Entry 8DIS (electron microscopy, 2.62 A resolution); this record covers chains H and L of the 12 polymer chains in the assembly.

Chain H:
Name: CR6261 Fab heavy chain
Organism: Homo sapiens
Notes: antibody fragment or engineered binder
Sequence (251 residues; numbered -18 to 232; the number before each row is that of its first residue; numbers below 1 keep their minus sign (Met-18 is residue -18)):
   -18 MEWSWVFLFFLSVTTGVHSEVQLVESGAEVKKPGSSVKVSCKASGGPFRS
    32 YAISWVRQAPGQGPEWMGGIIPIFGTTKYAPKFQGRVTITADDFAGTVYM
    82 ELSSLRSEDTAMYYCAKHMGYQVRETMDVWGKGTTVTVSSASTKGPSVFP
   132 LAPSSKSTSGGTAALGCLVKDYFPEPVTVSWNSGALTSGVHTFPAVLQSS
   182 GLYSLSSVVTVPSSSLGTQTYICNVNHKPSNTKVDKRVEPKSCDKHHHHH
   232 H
Not modelled in the structure: -18 to 1, 121-232
Disulfides: Cys22-Cys96

Chain L:
Name: CR6261 Fab light chain
Organism: Homo sapiens
Notes: antibody fragment or engineered binder
Sequence (240 residues; row label = number of the first residue in the row; numbers below 1 keep their minus sign (Met-18 is residue -18)):
   -18 MEWSWVFLFFLSVTTGVHSQSVLTQPPSVSAAPGQKVTISCSGSSSNIGN
    32 DYVSWYQQLPGTAPKLLIYDNNKRPSGIPDRFSGSKSGTSATLGITGLQT
    82 GDEANYYCATWDRRPTAYVVFGGGTKLTVLGAAAGQPKAAPSVTLFPPSS
   132 EELQANKATLVCLISDFYPGAVTVAWKADSSPVKAGVETTTPSKQSNNKY
   182 AASSYLSLTPEQWKSHRSYSCQVTHEGSTVEKTVAPTECS
Not modelled in the structure: -18 to 2, 112-221
Disulfides: Cys22-Cys89

How chain H and chain L interact:
Residue-residue contacts - 20 pairs, chain H then chain L:
  Gln39(H) - Gln39(L)  hydrogen bond
  Gly44(H) - Tyr88(L)
  Trp47(H) - Tyr99(L)  hydrophobic
  Trp47(H) - Val100(L)
  Pro62(H) - Tyr99(L)
  Tyr95(H) - Ala44(L)  hydrophobic
  Val104(H) - Trp92(L)
  Arg105(H) - Trp92(L)
  Arg105(H) - Val100(L)
  Glu106(H) - Asp32(L)
  Glu106(H) - Ser35(L)
  Glu106(H) - Tyr37(L)  hydrogen bond (backbone-side chain)
  Glu106(H) - Trp92(L)
  Thr107(H) - Ser35(L)  hydrogen bond
  Thr107(H) - Tyr37(L)
  Thr107(H) - Leu47(L)
  Thr107(H) - Tyr50(L)
  Met108(H) - Tyr37(L)  hydrogen bond (backbone-side chain)
  Trp111(H) - Ala44(L)  hydrophobic
  Trp111(H) - Pro45(L)
Interface residues without a listed pair, chain H (17 interface residues in all): Gln43, Pro45, Lys59, Ala61, Asp109, Gly112
Interface residues without a listed pair, chain L (18 interface residues in all): Tyr33, Thr43, Ala90, Thr91, Thr97, Phe102

Summary:
17 residues of chain H and 18 residues of chain L are in contact; the contacts include 4 hydrogen bonds. Among
the polar pairs are Gln39(H)-Gln39(L), Glu106(H)-Tyr37(L) and Thr107(H)-Ser35(L).
Chain H is CR6261 Fab heavy chain and chain L is CR6261 Fab light chain, both from Homo sapiens; the
structure, CryoEM structure of Influenza A virus A/Melbourne/1/1946 (H1N1) hemagglutinin bound to CR6261 Fab,
was determined by electron microscopy.
